PDB entry 9CZW | X-ray diffraction, 1.59 A resolution | chain A

[Chain A]
Molecule: Mitogen-activated protein kinase kinase kinase kinase 1
Organism: Homo sapiens
Notes: EC 2.7.11.1
UniProtKB: Q92918 (M4K1_HUMAN); residue numbers follow UniProt; this construct covers 1-307
Amino-acid sequence (309 residues; row label = number of the first residue in the row; numbers below 1 keep their minus sign (Gly-1 is residue -1)):
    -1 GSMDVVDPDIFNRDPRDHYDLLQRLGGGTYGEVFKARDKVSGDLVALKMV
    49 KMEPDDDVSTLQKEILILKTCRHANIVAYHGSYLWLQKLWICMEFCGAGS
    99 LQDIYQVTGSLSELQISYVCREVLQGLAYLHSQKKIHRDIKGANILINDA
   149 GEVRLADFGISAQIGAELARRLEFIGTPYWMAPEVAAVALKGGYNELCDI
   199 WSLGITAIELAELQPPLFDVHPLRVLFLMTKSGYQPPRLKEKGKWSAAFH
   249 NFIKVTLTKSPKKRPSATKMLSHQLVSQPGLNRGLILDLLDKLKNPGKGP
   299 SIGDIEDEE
Unresolved in the structure: -1 to 4, 293-307
Construct notes: expression tag (-1 to 0); engineered mutation Glu165 (Thr in Q92918), Glu171 (Ser in Q92918)
Residues lining bound ligands: A1A1C (6-(dimethylamino)-4-[(methylamino)methyl]-2-[6-(4-propyl-4H-1,2,4-triazol-3-yl)pyridin-2-yl]-2,3-dihydro-1H-pyrrolo[3,4-c]pyridin-1-one): Leu23, Gly25, Val31, Ala44, Lys46, Val75, Met91, Glu92, Phe93, Cys94, Gly95, Gly97, Asp101, Ala141, Asn142, Leu144, Ala154, Asp155
Curated features (UniProtKB/Swiss-Prot):
  - active site: Asp137 (Proton acceptor)
  - binding site (ATP): Leu23 to Val31, Lys46
  - modified residue: Thr175 (Phosphothreonine)

[Summary]
Chain A binds compound A1A1C. Curated annotation (UniProt) lists active-site residue Asp137 and 10 ATP-binding
residues.
Chain A is Mitogen-activated protein kinase kinase kinase kinase 1 (Homo sapiens); the structure, HPK1 kinase
domain T165E,S171E phosphomimetic mutant in complex with compound 13, was determined by X-ray diffraction
(same publication as 9CZT, 9CZU, 9CZX and 9D00).
